6IC4 - chains C and D of the 12 polymer chains in the assembly; structure by electron microscopy, 8.70 A resolution (very low resolution: no residue pairs are listed; an interface is given only as per-side residue counts).

== Chain C (and D) ==
Protein: Toluene tolerance efflux transporter (ABC superfamily, PerI-bind)
From: Acinetobacter baumannii
Notes: chain D of this document is another copy of the same molecule, construct and numbering; everything in this record applies to it too
UniProt: A0A334XBW3 (A0A334XBW3_ACIBA); residues 9-191 here = UniProt positions 9-191
Chain sequence (183 residues; row label = number of the first residue in the row):
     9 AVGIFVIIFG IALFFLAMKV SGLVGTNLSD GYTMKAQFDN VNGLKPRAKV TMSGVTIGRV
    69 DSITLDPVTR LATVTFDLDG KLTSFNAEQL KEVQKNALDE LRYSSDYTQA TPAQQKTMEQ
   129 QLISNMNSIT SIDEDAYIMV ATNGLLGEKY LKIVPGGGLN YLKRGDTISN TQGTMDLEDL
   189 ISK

== Chain C / chain D interface ==
At this resolution (9 A) residue pairs are not listed: 5 residues of chain C and 4 of chain D lie at the interface.

== Overview ==
5 residues of chain C face 4 of chain D across their interface.
Chain C and chain D are both Toluene tolerance efflux transporter (ABC superfamily, PerI-bind) (Acinetobacter
baumannii); the structure, Cryo-EM structure of the A. baumannii MLA complex at 8.7 A resolution, was
determined by electron microscopy.
